9J4V - chains A and E of the 3 polymer chains in the assembly; structure by X-ray diffraction, 1.98 A resolution.

== Chain A ==
Molecule: HLA class I histocompatibility antigen, B alpha chain
Source organism: Homo sapiens
UniProt: P01889 (HLAB_HUMAN); residues 1-275 here correspond to UniProt positions 25-299 (UniProt number = residue number + 24)
Sequence (276 residues; numbered 0 to 275; the number before each row is that of its first residue; numbering starts at 0):
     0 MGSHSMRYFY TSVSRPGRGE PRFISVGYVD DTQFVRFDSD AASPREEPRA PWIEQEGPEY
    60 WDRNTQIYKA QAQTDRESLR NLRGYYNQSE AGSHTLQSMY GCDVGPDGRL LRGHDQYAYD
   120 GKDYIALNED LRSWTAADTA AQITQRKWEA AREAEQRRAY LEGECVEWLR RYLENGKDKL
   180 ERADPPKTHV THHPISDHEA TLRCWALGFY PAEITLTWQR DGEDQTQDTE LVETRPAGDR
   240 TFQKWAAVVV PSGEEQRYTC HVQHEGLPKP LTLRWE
Disordered / not traced: 0
Cystine bridges: Cys101-Cys164, Cys203-Cys259
Sequence notes: initiating methionine (0)
UniProt features mapped onto this chain:
  - region: Glu275 (Connecting peptide)
  - motif: Ser77 to Gly83 (Bw6 motif)
  - binding site (a peptide antigen): Asn63, Tyr84, Thr143, Lys146, Glu152, Tyr159, Tyr171
  - glycosylation: Asn86 (N-linked (GlcNAc...) asparagine)

== Chain E ==
Molecule: Nucleoprotein
UniProt: P0DTC9 (NCAP_SARS2); residues 1-9 here correspond to UniProt positions 105-113 (UniProt number = residue number + 104)
Sequence (9 residues; numbered 1 to 9; the number before each row is that of its first residue):
     1 SPRWYFYYL

== Chain A / chain E interface ==
Residue-residue contacts - 46 pairs, chain A then chain E:
  Tyr7(A) - Ser1(E)  hydrogen bond (side chain-backbone)
  Tyr7(A) - Pro2(E)
  Tyr9(A) - Pro2(E)
  Glu45(A) - Pro2(E)
  Tyr59(A) - Ser1(E)
  Arg62(A) - Ser1(E)
  Arg62(A) - Trp4(E)
  Asn63(A) - Ser1(E)
  Asn63(A) - Pro2(E)
  Ile66(A) - Pro2(E)
  Ile66(A) - Arg3(E)
  Ile66(A) - Trp4(E)  hydrophobic
  Ile66(A) - Phe6(E)
  Tyr67(A) - Pro2(E)
  Ala69(A) - Phe6(E)  hydrophobic
  Gln70(A) - Phe6(E)
  Thr73(A) - Phe6(E)
  Thr73(A) - Tyr7(E)
  Thr73(A) - Tyr8(E)
  Glu76(A) - Tyr8(E)
  Ser77(A) - Tyr7(E)
  Ser77(A) - Tyr8(E)
  Ser77(A) - Leu9(E)  hydrogen bond (side chain-backbone)
  Asn80(A) - Leu9(E)  hydrogen bond (side chain-backbone)
  Tyr84(A) - Leu9(E)  hydrogen bond (side chain-backbone)
  Leu95(A) - Leu9(E)  hydrophobic
  Tyr99(A) - Pro2(E)
  Tyr99(A) - Arg3(E)  hydrogen bond (side chain-backbone)
  Asp114(A) - Arg3(E)  salt bridge
  Tyr116(A) - Arg3(E)
  Tyr116(A) - Leu9(E)  hydrophobic
  Tyr123(A) - Leu9(E)  hydrophobic
  Thr143(A) - Leu9(E)  hydrogen bond (side chain-backbone)
  Lys146(A) - Tyr8(E)
  Lys146(A) - Leu9(E)  hydrogen bond (side chain-backbone)
  Trp147(A) - Tyr8(E)  hydrogen bond (side chain-backbone)
  Trp147(A) - Leu9(E)  hydrophobic
  Glu152(A) - Tyr7(E)
  Gln155(A) - Tyr7(E)
  Arg156(A) - Arg3(E)
  Arg156(A) - Tyr7(E)
  Tyr159(A) - Ser1(E)
  Tyr159(A) - Arg3(E)
  Glu163(A) - Trp4(E)  hydrogen bond
  Trp167(A) - Ser1(E)
  Tyr171(A) - Ser1(E)  hydrogen bond (side chain-backbone)
Interface residues without a listed pair, chain A (32 interface residues in all): Met5, Leu81
Interface residues without a listed pair, chain E (9 interface residues in all): Tyr5

== In short ==
The interface between chain A and chain E involves 32 residues on one side and 9 on the other; the contacts
include 10 hydrogen bonds and 1 salt bridge. Among the polar pairs are Asp114(A)-Arg3(E), Tyr7(A)-Ser1(E) and
Ser77(A)-Leu9(E).
Chain A is HLA class I histocompatibility antigen, B alpha chain (Homo sapiens) and chain E is Nucleoprotein;
the structure, Structural basis for recognition of SARS-CoV-2 conserved nucleocapside epitopes by dominant T
cell receptors, was determined by X-ray diffraction, deposited together with 9WBD, 9J4T and 9J4U.
